1KUI - chains A and B; structure by X-ray diffraction, 1.50 A resolution.

Chain A:
Molecule: metalloproteinase
From: Protobothrops mucrosquamatus
Notes: EC 3.4.24.44; fragment: catalytic protease domain
Reference sequence: O57413 (O57413_TRIMU); residues 1-203 here correspond to UniProt positions 196-398 (UniProt number = residue number + 195)
Chain sequence (203 residues; numbered 1 to 203; the number before each row is that of its first residue):
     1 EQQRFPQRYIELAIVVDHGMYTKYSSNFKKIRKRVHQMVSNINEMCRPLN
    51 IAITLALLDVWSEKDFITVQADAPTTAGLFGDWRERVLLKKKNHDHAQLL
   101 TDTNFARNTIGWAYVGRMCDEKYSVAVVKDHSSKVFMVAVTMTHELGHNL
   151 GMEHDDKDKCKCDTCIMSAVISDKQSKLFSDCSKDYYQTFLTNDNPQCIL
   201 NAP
Not modelled in the structure: 1-2
Differences from the reference sequence: conflict Tyr21 (His216 in O57413), Ile42 (Met237 in O57413), Ala169 (Pro364 in O57413)
Cystine bridges: Cys119-Cys198, Cys160-Cys182, Cys162-Cys165
Ion coordination: Cd2+ site 1: Gln7, Asn50; Cd2+ site 2 near His18 (its only coordinating residue here); Cd2+ site 3: His36, Asp156, Asp158; Cd2+ site 4 near Glu85 (its only coordinating residue here); Cd2+ site 5 near His131 (its only coordinating residue here); Cd2+ site 6: His144, His148, His154 (shared with Trp253(B) of chain B); Cd2+ site 7: Asp181, Asp185; Cd2+ site 8 near Asp194 (its only coordinating residue here); Cd2+ site 9 near Pro203 (its only coordinating residue here)
Swiss-Prot annotation at these positions:
  - binding site (Zn(2+)): His148

Chain B:
Molecule: EQW
Chain sequence (3 residues; each row starts with the number of its first residue):
   251 EQW
Modified / non-standard residues: Glu251 (pyroglutamic acid; PCA)
Ion coordination: Cd2+: Trp253 (shared with His144(A), His148(A), His154(A) of chain A)

Interface between chain A and chain B:
Pairs across the interface - 22 pairs, chain A then chain B:
  Arg107(A) with Gln252(B), hydrogen bond (backbone-side chain)
  Asn108(A) with Glu251(B), hydrogen bond (side chain-backbone); Gln252(B), hydrogen bond (backbone-backbone)
  Thr109(A) with Gln252(B)
  Ile110(A) with Gln252(B), hydrogen bond (backbone-backbone); Trp253(B), hydrophobic
  Gly111(A) with Gln252(B); Trp253(B)
  Val140(A) with Trp253(B)
  Thr141(A) with Trp253(B)
  His144(A) with Trp253(B), hydrogen bond (side chain-backbone)
  Glu145(A) with Trp253(B)
  His148(A) with Trp253(B)
  His154(A) with Trp253(B), hydrogen bond (side chain-backbone)
  Ile166(A) with Trp253(B)
  Ser168(A) with Trp253(B), hydrogen bond (backbone-side chain)
  Ala169(A) with Trp253(B), hydrogen bond (backbone-side chain)
  Val170(A) with Glu251(B); Trp253(B)
  Ile171(A) with Glu251(B); Trp253(B)
  Gln175(A) with Trp253(B)

In short:
Chain A and chain B form an interface of 17 and 3 residues respectively; the contacts include 8 hydrogen
bonds. Among the polar pairs are Arg107(A)-Gln252(B), Asn108(A)-Glu251(B) and His144(A)-Trp253(B). Curated
annotation (UniProt) lists Zn2+-binding residue His148(A) on chain A.
Here chain A is metalloproteinase (Protobothrops mucrosquamatus) and chain B is EQW. Entry 1KUI (Crystal
Structure of a Taiwan Habu Venom Metalloproteinase complexed with pEQW) was determined by X-ray diffraction
(same publication as 1KUG and 1KUK).
